3AOE - chains F and D of the 6 polymer chains in the assembly; structure by X-ray diffraction, 2.60 A resolution.

# Chain F (and D)
Name: Glutamate dehydrogenase
Organism: Thermus thermophilus
Notes: EC 1.4.1.3; chain D of this document is another copy of the same molecule, construct and numbering; everything in this record applies to it too
UniProt: Q72IC0 (Q72IC0_THET2); residues 1-419 here = UniProt positions 1-419
Amino-acid sequence (419 residues; row label = number of the first residue in the row):
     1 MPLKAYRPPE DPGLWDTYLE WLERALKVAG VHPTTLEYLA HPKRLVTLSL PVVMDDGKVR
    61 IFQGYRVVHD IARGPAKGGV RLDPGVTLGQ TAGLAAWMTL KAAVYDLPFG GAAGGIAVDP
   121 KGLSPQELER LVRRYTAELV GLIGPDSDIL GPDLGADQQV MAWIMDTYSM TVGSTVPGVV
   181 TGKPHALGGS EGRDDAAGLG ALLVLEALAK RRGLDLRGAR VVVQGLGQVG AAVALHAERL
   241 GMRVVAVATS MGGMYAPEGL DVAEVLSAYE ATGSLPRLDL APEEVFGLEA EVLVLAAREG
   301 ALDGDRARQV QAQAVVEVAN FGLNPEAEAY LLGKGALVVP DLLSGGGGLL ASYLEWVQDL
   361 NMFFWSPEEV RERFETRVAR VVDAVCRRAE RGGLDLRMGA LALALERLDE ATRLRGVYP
Unresolved in the structure: 1-2 (chain D: 1-3)
Small-molecule neighbours: leucine (LEU): Tyr-38, Ile-71, Ala-72, Thr-412, Arg-415, Gly-416, Val-417, Tyr-418

# Chain F / chain D interface
Contacting residue pairs (34):
  Gly-74(F) / Thr-175(D)
  Pro-75(F) / Thr-175(D)
  Pro-108(F) / Met-362(D)  hydrophobic
  Asp-146(F) / Ser-174(D)  hydrogen bond
  Asp-146(F) / Thr-175(D)  hydrogen bond (backbone-backbone)
  Tyr-353(F) / Met-362(D)  hydrogen bond (side chain-backbone)
  Tyr-353(F) / Phe-363(D)
  Trp-356(F) / Met-362(D)  hydrophobic
  Val-357(F) / Asn-361(D)
  Val-357(F) / Met-362(D)
  Val-357(F) / Phe-363(D)  hydrophobic
  Leu-360(F) / Asn-361(D)
  Asn-361(F) / Asn-361(D)
  Arg-377(F) / Phe-363(D)
  Arg-377(F) / Phe-364(D)
  Glu-410(F) / Ala-186(D)
  Ala-411(F) / Leu-187(D)  hydrophobic
  Leu-414(F) / Gln-159(D)
  Leu-414(F) / Ala-162(D)
  Leu-414(F) / Trp-163(D)
  Leu-414(F) / Pro-184(D)  hydrophobic
  Leu-414(F) / Leu-187(D)  hydrophobic
  Arg-415(F) / Arg-133(D)  hydrogen bond (backbone-side chain)
  Arg-415(F) / Trp-163(D)
  Arg-415(F) / Asp-166(D)  salt bridge
  Arg-415(F) / Ser-169(D)
  Arg-415(F) / Met-170(D)
  Arg-415(F) / Leu-187(D)
  Gly-416(F) / Arg-133(D)
  Tyr-418(F) / Arg-133(D)
  Tyr-418(F) / Asp-166(D)
  Tyr-418(F) / Thr-167(D)
  Tyr-418(F) / Met-170(D)
  Pro-419(F) / Met-170(D)
Interface residues without a listed pair, chain F (24 interface residues in all): Ala-72, Ser-147, Trp-365, Arg-373, Arg-380, Arg-413, Val-417
Interface residues without a listed pair, chain D (23 interface residues in all): Glu-129, Thr-171, Gly-173, Leu-360, Ser-366, Pro-367

# Summary
Chain F and chain D form an interface of 24 and 23 residues respectively, with 4 hydrogen bonds and 1 salt
bridge. Polar contacts include Arg-415(F)/Asp-166(D), Asp-146(F)/Ser-174(D) and Tyr-353(F)/Met-362(D). Chain F
binds leucine.
Both chains are Glutamate dehydrogenase (Thermus thermophilus). Entry 3AOE (Crystal structure of
hetero-hexameric glutamate dehydrogenase from Thermus thermophilus (Leu bound form)) was determined by X-ray
diffraction.
